Entry 4CCO (X-ray diffraction, 2.30 A resolution); this record covers chains A and B of the 4 polymer chains in the assembly.

Chain A (and B):
Name: Bifunctional lysine-specific demethylase and histidyl-hydroxylase NO66
Source organism: Homo sapiens
Notes: EC 1.14.11.-, 1.14.11.27; fragment: catalytic domain, residues 183-641; chain B of this document is another copy of the same molecule, construct and numbering; everything in this record applies to it too
UniProtKB: Q9H6W3 (NO66_HUMAN); numbering as in UniProt (aligned over 183-641)
Chain sequence (467 residues; numbered 182 to 648; the number before each row is that of its first residue):
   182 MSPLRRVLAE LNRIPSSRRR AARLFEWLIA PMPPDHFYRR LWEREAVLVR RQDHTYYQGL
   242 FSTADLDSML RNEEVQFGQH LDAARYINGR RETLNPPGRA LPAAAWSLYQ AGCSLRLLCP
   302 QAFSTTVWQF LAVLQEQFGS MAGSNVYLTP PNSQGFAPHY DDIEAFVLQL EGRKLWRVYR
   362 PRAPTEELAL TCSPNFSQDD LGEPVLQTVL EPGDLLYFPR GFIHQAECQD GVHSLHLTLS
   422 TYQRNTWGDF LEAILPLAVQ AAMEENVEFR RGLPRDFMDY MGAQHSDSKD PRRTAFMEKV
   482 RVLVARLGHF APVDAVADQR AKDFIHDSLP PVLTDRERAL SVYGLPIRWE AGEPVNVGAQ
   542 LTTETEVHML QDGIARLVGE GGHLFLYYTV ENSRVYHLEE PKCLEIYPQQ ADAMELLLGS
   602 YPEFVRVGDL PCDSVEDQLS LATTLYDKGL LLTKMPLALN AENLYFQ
Not modelled in the structure: 532, 641-648 (chain B: 641-648)
Differences from the reference sequence: expression tag (182, 642-648); engineered mutation A364 (Val in Q9H6W3), C373 (Ser in Q9H6W3)
Ion coordination: Mn2+: H340, D342, H405 (together with N-oxalylglycine)
Ligand contacts: N-oxalylglycine (OGA): Y328, G336, F337, H340, D342, V348, K355, W357, H405, A407, H417, T419
Reported in the primary citation:
  - mutagenesis - Y577A: decreased catalytic activity with 60S ribosomal protein L8

How chain A and chain B interact:
Pairs across the interface (152; chain A residue first):
  R199(A) - D460(B)  salt bridge
  Y219(A) - R456(B)
  E224(A) - G453(B)  hydrogen bond (side chain-backbone)
  Q318(A) - R456(B)  hydrogen bond (backbone-side chain)
  F319(A) - R456(B)
  G320(A) - R456(B)
  G320(A) - M459(B)
  P365(A) - R451(B)  hydrogen bond (backbone-side chain)
  T366(A) - E445(B)
  T366(A) - R451(B)
  E368(A) - V448(B)
  E368(A) - R451(B)  hydrogen bond (backbone-side chain)
  L369(A) - R451(B)  hydrogen bond (backbone-side chain)
  L369(A) - R452(B)
  L371(A) - M444(B)  hydrophobic
  L371(A) - E445(B)
  L371(A) - R451(B)
  R401(A) - R451(B)  hydrogen bond (side chain-backbone)
  R401(A) - R452(B)
  R401(A) - G453(B)
  Y423(A) - G453(B)
  Y423(A) - L454(B)  hydrogen bond (side chain-backbone)
  Y423(A) - P455(B)  hydrogen bond (side chain-backbone)
  Y423(A) - R456(B)  hydrogen bond (side chain-backbone)
  R425(A) - M444(B)
  N426(A) - G453(B)
  N426(A) - L454(B)  hydrogen bond (backbone-backbone)
  T427(A) - M444(B)
  T427(A) - F450(B)  hydrogen bond (side chain-backbone)
  T427(A) - R451(B)
  T427(A) - R452(B)
  T427(A) - G453(B)
  T427(A) - L454(B)
  W428(A) - F450(B)
  W428(A) - R452(B)  hydrogen bond (backbone-backbone)
  W428(A) - G453(B)  hydrogen bond (side chain-backbone)
  W428(A) - L454(B)  hydrophobic
  W428(A) - P455(B)
  W428(A) - F477(B)  hydrophobic
  W428(A) - K480(B)
  W428(A) - V481(B)  hydrophobic
  W428(A) - L484(B)  hydrophobic
  G429(A) - V440(B)
  G429(A) - M444(B)
  G429(A) - F450(B)  hydrogen bond (backbone-backbone)
  D430(A) - M444(B)
  F431(A) - L454(B)  hydrophobic
  F431(A) - F477(B)  hydrophobic
  L432(A) - V440(B)  hydrophobic
  L432(A) - F450(B)  hydrophobic
  L432(A) - L484(B)  hydrophobic
  L432(A) - V485(B)  hydrophobic
  E433(A) - V440(B)
  E433(A) - Q441(B)
  E433(A) - M444(B)
  L436(A) - V440(B)  hydrophobic
  L436(A) - L488(B)  hydrophobic
  V440(A) - G429(B)
  V440(A) - L432(B)  hydrophobic
  V440(A) - E433(B)
  V440(A) - L436(B)  hydrophobic
  Q441(A) - E433(B)
  M444(A) - L371(B)  hydrophobic
  M444(A) - R425(B)
  M444(A) - T427(B)
  M444(A) - G429(B)
  M444(A) - D430(B)
  M444(A) - E433(B)
  E445(A) - T366(B)
  V448(A) - E368(B)
  F450(A) - T427(B)  hydrogen bond (backbone-side chain)
  F450(A) - W428(B)
  F450(A) - G429(B)  hydrogen bond (backbone-backbone)
  F450(A) - L432(B)  hydrophobic
  R451(A) - P365(B)  hydrogen bond (side chain-backbone)
  R451(A) - T366(B)
  R451(A) - E368(B)  hydrogen bond (side chain-backbone)
  R451(A) - L369(B)  hydrogen bond (side chain-backbone)
  R451(A) - L371(B)
  R451(A) - R401(B)  hydrogen bond (backbone-side chain)
  R451(A) - T427(B)
  R452(A) - L369(B)
  R452(A) - R401(B)
  R452(A) - T427(B)
  R452(A) - W428(B)  hydrogen bond (backbone-backbone)
  G453(A) - E224(B)  hydrogen bond (backbone-side chain)
  G453(A) - R401(B)
  G453(A) - Y423(B)
  G453(A) - N426(B)
  G453(A) - W428(B)  hydrogen bond (backbone-side chain)
  L454(A) - Y423(B)  hydrogen bond (backbone-side chain)
  L454(A) - N426(B)  hydrogen bond (backbone-backbone)
  L454(A) - T427(B)
  L454(A) - W428(B)  hydrophobic
  L454(A) - F431(B)  hydrophobic
  L454(A) - R501(B)
  P455(A) - Y423(B)  hydrogen bond (backbone-side chain)
  P455(A) - W428(B)
  R456(A) - Y219(B)
  R456(A) - Q318(B)  hydrogen bond (side chain-backbone)
  R456(A) - F319(B)
  R456(A) - G320(B)
  R456(A) - Y423(B)  hydrogen bond (backbone-side chain)
  M459(A) - A502(B)  hydrophobic
  M459(A) - F505(B)  hydrophobic
  M459(A) - R557(B)  hydrogen bond (backbone-side chain)
  D460(A) - R199(B)  salt bridge
  M462(A) - V494(B)  hydrophobic
  M462(A) - D495(B)
  M462(A) - A498(B)  hydrophobic
  M462(A) - R557(B)  hydrogen bond (backbone-side chain)
  G463(A) - D495(B)  hydrogen bond (backbone-side chain)
  G463(A) - D499(B)
  G463(A) - R557(B)
  A464(A) - D495(B)
  A464(A) - D499(B)  hydrogen bond (backbone-side chain)
  Q465(A) - R557(B)
  Q465(A) - L599(B)
  S467(A) - D495(B)
  R474(A) - D495(B)  salt bridge
  F477(A) - W428(B)  hydrophobic
  F477(A) - F431(B)  hydrophobic
  F477(A) - V494(B)  hydrophobic
  K480(A) - W428(B)
  R482(A) - G489(B)
  L484(A) - W428(B)  hydrophobic
  L484(A) - L432(B)  hydrophobic
  V485(A) - L432(B)  hydrophobic
  V485(A) - V485(B)
  A486(A) - A486(B)  hydrophobic
  L488(A) - L436(B)  hydrophobic
  L488(A) - V485(B)  hydrophobic
  G489(A) - R482(B)
  G489(A) - V485(B)
  V494(A) - M462(B)  hydrophobic
  V494(A) - F477(B)  hydrophobic
  D495(A) - M462(B)
  D495(A) - G463(B)  hydrogen bond (side chain-backbone)
  D495(A) - A464(B)
  D495(A) - S467(B)
  D495(A) - R474(B)  salt bridge
  A498(A) - F458(B)  hydrophobic
  A498(A) - M462(B)  hydrophobic
  D499(A) - G463(B)
  D499(A) - A464(B)  hydrogen bond (side chain-backbone)
  R501(A) - L454(B)
  A502(A) - M459(B)  hydrophobic
  F505(A) - M459(B)  hydrophobic
  R557(A) - M459(B)  hydrogen bond (side chain-backbone)
  R557(A) - M462(B)  hydrogen bond (side chain-backbone)
  R557(A) - G463(B)
  E596(A) - Q465(B)  hydrogen bond (backbone-side chain)
Interface residues without a listed pair, chain A (68 interface residues in all): E449, F458, H466, M478, V481, A492, L599, G600
Interface residues without a listed pair, chain B (68 interface residues in all): E449, M478, H490, A492, E596, G600

Summary:
The chain A/chain B interface involves 68 residues from each chain; the contacts include 37 hydrogen bonds and
4 salt bridges. Among the polar pairs are R199(A)-D460(B), R474(A)-D495(B) and E224(A)-G453(B). Chain A binds
N-oxalylglycine. H340(A), D342(A) and H405(A) coordinate Mn2+. From the paper: Y577A of chain A reduces
catalytic activity with 60S ribosomal protein L8.
Both chains are Bifunctional lysine-specific demethylase and histidyl-hydroxylase NO66 (Homo sapiens). Entry
4CCO (60S ribosomal protein L8 histidine hydroxylase (NO66 S373C) in complex with Mn(II), N-oxalylglycine
(NOG) and 60S ...) was determined by X-ray diffraction, deposited together with 4BXF, 4CCM, 4CCN and 4CUG.
